PDB entry 9FXB | electron microscopy, 4.30 A resolution (low resolution: residue-level contacts below are approximate; hydrogen-bond / salt-bridge calls are withheld) | chains C and D of the 4 polymer chains in the assembly

== Chain C ==
Protein: Chaperone protein FimC
From: Escherichia coli
UniProtKB: P31697 (FIMC_ECOLI); residues 1-205 here correspond to UniProt positions 37-241 (UniProt number = residue number + 36)
Sequence (212 residues; row label = number of the first residue in the row; numbering starts at 0):
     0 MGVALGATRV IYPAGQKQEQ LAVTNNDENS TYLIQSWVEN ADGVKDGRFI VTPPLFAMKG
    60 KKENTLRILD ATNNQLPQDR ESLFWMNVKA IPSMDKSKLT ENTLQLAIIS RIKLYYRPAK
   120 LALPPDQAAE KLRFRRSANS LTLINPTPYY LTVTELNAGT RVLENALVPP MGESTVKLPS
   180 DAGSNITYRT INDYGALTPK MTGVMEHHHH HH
Not modelled in the structure: 0, 92-100, 206-211
Construct notes: initiating methionine (0); expression tag (206-211)

== Chain D ==
Protein: Outer membrane usher protein FimD
From: Escherichia coli
UniProtKB: P30130 (FIMD_ECOLI); residues 1-833 here correspond to UniProt positions 46-878 (UniProt number = residue number + 45)
Sequence (847 residues; each row starts with the number of its first residue):
     1 DLYFNPRFLA DDPQAVADLS RFENGQELPP GTYRVDIYLN NGYMATRDVT FNTGDSEQGI
    61 VPCLTRAQLA SMGLNTASVA GMNLLADDAC VPLTTMVQDA TAHLDVGQQR LNLTIPQAFM
   121 SNRARGYIPP ELWDPGINAG LLNYNFSGNS VQNRIGGNSH YAYLNLQSGL NIGAWRLRDN
   181 TTWSYNSSDR SSGSKNKWQH INTWLERDII PLRSRLTLGD GYTQGDIFDG INFRGAQLAS
   241 DDNMLPDSQR GFAPVIHGIA RGTAQVTIKQ NGYDIYNSTV PPGPFTINDI YAAGNSGDLQ
   301 VTIKEADGST QIFTVPYSSV PLLQREGHTR YSITAGEYRS GNAQQEKPRF FQSTLLHGLP
   361 AGWTIYGGTQ LADRYRAFNF GIGKNMGALG ALSVDMTQAN STLPDDSQHD GQSVRFLYNK
   421 SLNESGTNIQ LVGYRYSTSG YFNFADTTYS RMNGYNIETQ DGVIQVKPKF TDYYNLAYNK
   481 RGKLQLTVTQ QLGRTSTLYL SGSHQTYWGT SNVDEQFQAG LNTAFEDINW TLSYSLTKNA
   541 WQKGRDQMLA LNVNIPFSHW LRSDSKSQWR HASASYSMSH DLNGRMTNLA GVYGTLLEDN
   601 NLSYSVQTGY AGGGDGNSGS TGYATLNYRG GYGNANIGYS HSDDIKQLYY GVSGGVLAHA
   661 NGVTLGQPLN DTVVLVKAPG AKDAKVENQT GVRTDWRGYA VLPYATEYRE NRVALDTNTL
   721 ADNVDLDNAV ANVVPTRGAI VRAEFKARVG IKLLMTLTHN NKPLPFGAMV TSESSQSSGI
   781 VADNGQVYLS GMPLAGKVQV KWGEEENAHC VANYQLPPES QQQLLTQLSA ECRLVPRGSW
   841 SHPQFEK
Not modelled in the structure: 1-120, 155-159, 188-195, 270-273, 305-309, 425-426, 451-478, 537-545, 581-584, 613-617, 642-645, 804-808, 834-847
Disulfide bonds: Cys-810/Cys-832
Construct notes: conflict Pro-348 (Thr393 in P30130); expression tag (834-847)

== Interface between chain C and chain D ==
Contacting residue pairs - 31 pairs, chain C then chain D:
  Gln-15(C) with Asn-718(D)
  Lys-16(C) with Leu-824(D)
  Gln-17(C) with Thr-717(D); Asn-718(D)
  Gln-19(C) with Glu-687(D); Asp-716(D); Thr-717(D)
  Leu-32(C) with Ile-780(D)
  Gln-34(C) with Asp-783(D)
  Lys-44(C) with Asp-783(D)
  Thr-51(C) with Tyr-788(D)
  Pro-52(C) with Tyr-788(D)
  Pro-53(C) with Ala-782(D); Tyr-788(D)
  Leu-54(C) with Phe-766(D); Ile-780(D); Ala-782(D)
  Glu-62(C) with Arg-712(D); Val-730(D)
  Asn-63(C) with Asn-728(D)
  Thr-64(C) with Thr-717(D); Ala-729(D); Val-730(D)
  Arg-66(C) with Thr-717(D); Asp-725(D)
  Leu-68(C) with Leu-824(D); Leu-825(D)
  Ile-90(C) with Phe-766(D)
  Leu-120(C) with Arg-562(D)
  Ala-121(C) with Arg-562(D)
  Pro-123(C) with Arg-562(D)
Interface residues without a listed pair, chain C (25 interface residues in all): Ile-49, Ala-56, Ala-118, Leu-122, Tyr-148
Interface residues without a listed pair, chain D (24 interface residues in all): Asp-564, Lys-566, Leu-715, Val-724, Asp-727, Val-781, Asn-784

== Overview ==
The interface between chain C and chain D involves 25 residues on one side and 24 on the other.
Here chain C is Chaperone protein FimC and chain D is Outer membrane usher protein FimD, both from Escherichia
coli. Entry 9FXB (Cryo-EM structure of the type 1 pilus assembly platform as part of the FimI-bound
chaperone-usher pilus ...) was determined by electron microscopy, deposited together with 9FW9, 9FWB, 9FX0,
9FX8, 9FXS and 9FY9.
